Entry 5G0S (X-ray diffraction, 1.74 A resolution); this record covers chains A and C of the 4 polymer chains in the assembly.

Chain A (and C):
Name: Enoyl-[acyl-carrier-protein] reductase [NADH]
Source organism: Mycobacterium tuberculosis
Notes: EC 1.3.1.9; chain C of this document is another copy of the same molecule, construct and numbering; everything in this record applies to it too
UniProtKB: P9WGR1 (INHA_MYCTU); residue numbers follow UniProt; this construct covers 1-269
Chain sequence (269 residues; numbered 1 to 269; the number before each row is that of its first residue):
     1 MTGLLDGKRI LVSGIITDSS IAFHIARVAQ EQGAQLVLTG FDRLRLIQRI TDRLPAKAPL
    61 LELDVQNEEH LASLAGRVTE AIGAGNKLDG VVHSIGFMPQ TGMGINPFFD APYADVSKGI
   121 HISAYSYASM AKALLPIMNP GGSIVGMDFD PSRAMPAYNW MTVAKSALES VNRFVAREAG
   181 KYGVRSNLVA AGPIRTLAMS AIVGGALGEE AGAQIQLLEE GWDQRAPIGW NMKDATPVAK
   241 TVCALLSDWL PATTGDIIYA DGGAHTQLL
Unresolved in the structure: 1, 197-204 (chain C: 1, 197-211)
Ligand contacts: NAD (nicotinamide-adenine-dinucleotide): Gly14, Ile15, Ile16, Ser20, Ile21, Phe41, Leu63, Asp64, Val65, Gln66, Ser94, Ile95, Gly96, Phe97, Ile122, Met147, Asp148, Phe149, Tyr158, Met161, Lys165, Ala191, Gly192, Pro193, Ile194, Thr196
Curated features (UniProtKB/Swiss-Prot):
  - binding site (NAD(+)): Ser20, Ile21, Asp64, Val65, Ile95, Gly96, Lys165, Ile194
  - binding site (substrate): Tyr158
  - site: Phe149 (May act as an intermediate that passes the hydride ion from NADH to the substrate), Tyr158 (Transition state stabilizer)
  - modified residue: Thr266 (Phosphothreonine)
  - mutagenesis: Ser94 (S94A: Confers INH and ETH resistance. The mutant is 17 times more resistant to inhibition by the INH-NAD adduct ...), Asp148 (D148G: Confers pyridomycin resistance. Has no impact on the susceptibility to isoniazid and moxifloxacin. 14-fold decrease in NADH affinity, while no effect on catalytic activity), Tyr158 (Y158A: 1500-fold decrease in catalytic activity while no effect on lipid substrate affinity; Y158F: 24-fold decrease in catalytic activity while no effect on lipid substrate affinity ...), Lys165 (K165A/M: Loss of enzyme's ability to bind NADH; K165Q/R: No effect on the enzyme's catalytic ability or on its ability to bind NADH), Thr266 (T266A: No effect on catalytic activity. Loss of phosphorylation. Does not alter growth of M.tuberculosis ...)
What the authors report for this chain:
  - binding site for the ligand EEH: Phe97, Tyr158
  - catalytic residues: Tyr158 (citing earlier work)

Chain A / chain C interface:
Contacting residue pairs (74; chain A residue first):
  Phe108(A) with Ala128(C), hydrophobic; Phe174(C), hydrophobic; Glu178(C)
  Phe109(A) with Ala128(C); Ala131(C), hydrophobic; Lys132(C), hydrogen bond (backbone-side chain); Leu135(C), hydrophobic; Glu178(C)
  Asp110(A) with Lys132(C), salt bridge
  Ala111(A) with Tyr125(C), hydrogen bond (backbone-side chain)
  Pro112(A) with Tyr125(C)
  Tyr113(A) with Ser117(C), hydrogen bond (side chain-backbone); Ile120(C); His121(C), hydrogen bond (side chain-backbone); Tyr125(C), hydrogen bond (backbone-side chain)
  Val116(A) with Tyr125(C), hydrophobic
  Ser117(A) with Tyr113(C), hydrogen bond (backbone-side chain); Ser117(C), hydrogen bond
  Ile120(A) with Tyr113(C); Ile120(C), hydrophobic
  His121(A) with Tyr113(C), hydrogen bond (backbone-side chain)
  Tyr125(A) with Ala111(C), hydrogen bond (side chain-backbone); Pro112(C); Tyr113(C), hydrogen bond (side chain-backbone); Val116(C), hydrophobic; Trp160(C), hydrophobic
  Ala128(A) with Phe108(C), hydrophobic; Phe109(C); Trp160(C), hydrophobic
  Ala131(A) with Phe109(C), hydrophobic
  Lys132(A) with Phe109(C), hydrogen bond (side chain-backbone); Asp110(C), salt bridge
  Leu135(A) with Phe109(C), hydrophobic
  Pro151(A) with Arg173(C), hydrogen bond (backbone-side chain)
  Ser152(A) with Arg173(C), hydrogen bond (backbone-side chain)
  Arg153(A) with Arg173(C)
  Ala154(A) with Arg173(C); Phe174(C), hydrophobic; Arg177(C)
  Met155(A) with Phe174(C); Arg177(C)
  Pro156(A) with Arg177(C)
  Asn159(A) with Phe174(C)
  Trp160(A) with Tyr125(C), hydrophobic; Ala128(C), hydrophobic; Val171(C), hydrophobic
  Thr162(A) with Ser170(C); Phe174(C)
  Val163(A) with Ala167(C); Ser170(C); Val171(C), hydrophobic
  Ser166(A) with Ser166(C); Ser170(C), hydrogen bond; Arg173(C)
  Ala167(A) with Val163(C)
  Ser170(A) with Thr162(C); Val163(C); Ser166(C), hydrogen bond
  Val171(A) with Trp160(C), hydrophobic; Val163(C), hydrophobic
  Arg173(A) with Pro151(C), hydrogen bond (side chain-backbone); Ser152(C), hydrogen bond (side chain-backbone); Arg153(C); Ala154(C); Ser166(C)
  Phe174(A) with Phe108(C), hydrophobic; Ala154(C), hydrophobic; Met155(C); Asn159(C); Thr162(C)
  Arg177(A) with Ala154(C); Met155(C); Pro156(C)
  Glu178(A) with Phe109(C)
Also at the interface, not in a pair above, chain A (34 interface residues in all): Val175
Also at the interface, not in a pair above, chain C (34 interface residues in all): Val175

In short:
Chain A and chain C each contribute 34 residues to their interface; the contacts include 17 hydrogen bonds and
2 salt bridges. Polar pairs include Asp110(A)-Lys132(C), Phe109(A)-Lys132(C) and Ala111(A)-Tyr125(C). Ligands
of chain A: NAD. From the paper: the catalytic residue Tyr158(A); a binding site for the ligand EEH at
Phe97(A) and Tyr158(A).
Chain A and chain C are both Enoyl-[acyl-carrier-protein] reductase [NADH] (Mycobacterium tuberculosis); the
structure, InhA in complex with a DNA encoded library hit, was determined by X-ray diffraction, deposited
together with 5G0T, 5G0U, 5G0V and 5G0W.
